PDB entry 8VNG | X-ray diffraction, 1.60 A resolution | chains C and B of the 4 polymer chains in the assembly

# Chain C
Molecule: 21-nt DNA strand
Sequence (21 nucleotides; each row starts with the number of its first residue):
   401 TTGACTCTCTTAAGAGAGTCA
Bound ions: Mn2+: DA413, DG414 (shared with Asn319(B) of chain B); Na+: DA413, DG414 (shared with Asn319(B) of chain B)

# Chain B
Name: Intron-encoded endonuclease I-PpoI
Organism: Physarum polycephalum
Notes: EC 3.1.-.-
Reference sequence: Q94702 (PPO1_PHYPO); residues 202-363 here correspond to UniProt positions 2-163 (UniProt number = residue number - 200)
Amino-acid sequence (162 residues; row label = number of the first residue in the row):
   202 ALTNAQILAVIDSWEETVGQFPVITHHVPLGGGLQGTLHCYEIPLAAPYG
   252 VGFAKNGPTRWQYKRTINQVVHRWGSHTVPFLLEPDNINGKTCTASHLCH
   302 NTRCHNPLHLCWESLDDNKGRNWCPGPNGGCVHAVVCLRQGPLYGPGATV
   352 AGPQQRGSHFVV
Bound ions: Zn2+ site 1: Cys241, Cys300, Cys305, His310; Mn2+: Asn319 (shared with DA413(C), DG414(C) of chain C); Na+: Asn319 (shared with DA413(C), DG414(C) of chain C); Zn2+ site 2: Cys325, Cys332, His334, Cys338

# How chain C and chain B interact
Residue-residue contacts - 25 pairs, chain C then chain B:
  DA413(C) - Leu316(B)  base contact
  DA413(C) - Asn319(B)  phosphate contact
  DA413(C) - Lys320(B)  base contact
  DA413(C) - Asn323(B)  hydrogen bond to the phosphate
  DA413(C) - Leu344(B)  phosphate contact
  DG414(C) - Arg261(B)  base contact
  DG414(C) - Thr295(B)  phosphate contact
  DG414(C) - Ala296(B)  phosphate contact
  DG414(C) - Ser297(B)  phosphate contact
  DG414(C) - His298(B)  salt bridge to the phosphate
  DG414(C) - Leu316(B)  sugar contact
  DG414(C) - Asn319(B)  hydrogen bond to the phosphate
  DA415(C) - Asn257(B)  base contact
  DA415(C) - Arg261(B)  salt bridge to the phosphate
  DA415(C) - Thr279(B)  phosphate contact
  DA415(C) - Thr295(B)  phosphate contact
  DA415(C) - Ala296(B)  hydrogen bond to the phosphate
  DG416(C) - Asn257(B)  hydrogen bond to the base
  DG416(C) - Gln263(B)  base contact
  DG416(C) - Trp275(B)  phosphate contact
  DG416(C) - Gly276(B)  hydrogen bond to the phosphate
  DA417(C) - Asn257(B)  base contact
  DA417(C) - Gln263(B)  base contact
  DA417(C) - Arg274(B)  hydrogen bond to the base
  DG418(C) - Arg274(B)  hydrogen bond to the base
Other interface residues (no listed pair), chain C (7 interface residues in all): DA412
Other interface residues (no listed pair), chain B (17 interface residues in all): Trp313

# Summary
The interface between chain C and chain B involves 7 residues on one side and 17 on the other; the contacts
include 7 hydrogen bonds and 2 salt bridges. Polar contacts include DG416(C)-Asn257(B), DA417(C)-Arg274(B) and
DG418(C)-Arg274(B). Asn319(B), DA413(C) and DG414(C) coordinate Mn2+.
Here chain C is a 21-nt DNA strand and chain B is Intron-encoded endonuclease I-PpoI (Physarum polycephalum).
Entry 8VNG (Homing endonuclease I-PpoI-DNA complex:reaction at pH6.0 (K+ MES) with 500 uM Mn2+ for 40s) was
determined by X-ray diffraction together with 8VMO, 8VMP, 8VMQ, 8VMR, 8VMS, 8VMT and 35 further entries from
the same study.
